PDB entry 1W5C | X-ray diffraction, 3.20 A resolution | chains C and X of the 10 polymer chains in the assembly

# Chain C
Molecule: Photosystem II CP43 protein
From: Thermosynechococcus elongatus
UniProt: Q8DIF8 (Q8DIF8); residues 1-473 here = UniProt positions 1-473
Sequence (473 residues; numbered 1 to 473; the number before each row is that of its first residue):
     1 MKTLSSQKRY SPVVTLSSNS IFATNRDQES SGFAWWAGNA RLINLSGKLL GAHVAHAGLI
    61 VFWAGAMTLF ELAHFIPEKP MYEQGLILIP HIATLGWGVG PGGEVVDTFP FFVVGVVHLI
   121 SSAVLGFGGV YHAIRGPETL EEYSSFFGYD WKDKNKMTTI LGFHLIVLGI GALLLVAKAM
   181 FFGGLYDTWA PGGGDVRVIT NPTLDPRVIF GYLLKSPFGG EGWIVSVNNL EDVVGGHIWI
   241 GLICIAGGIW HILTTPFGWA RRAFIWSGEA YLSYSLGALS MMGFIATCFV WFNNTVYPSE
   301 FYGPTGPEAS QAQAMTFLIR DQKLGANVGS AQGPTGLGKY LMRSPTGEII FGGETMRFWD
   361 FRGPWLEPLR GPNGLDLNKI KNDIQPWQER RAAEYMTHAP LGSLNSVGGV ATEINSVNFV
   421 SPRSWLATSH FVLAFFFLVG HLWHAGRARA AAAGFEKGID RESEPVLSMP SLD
Unresolved in the structure: 1-20, 459-473
Bound ions: chlorophyll a Mg (9 sites), coordinated by Asn39, His53, His56, His118, His237, His251, His430, His441, His444
Residues lining bound ligands:
  - chlorophyll a (CLA), molecule 1: Arg26, Asp27, Trp35, Gly38, Asn39, Arg41, Leu42, Lys48, Leu49, Gly51, Ala52, Ala55, His56, Leu59, Ala133
  - chlorophyll a (CLA), molecule 2: Phe33, Trp36, Ala37, Gly38, Asn39, Ala40, Ile43, Glu269, Leu272, Leu276, Phe436, Phe437, Val439, Gly440, Trp443, His444, Arg447
  - chlorophyll a (CLA), molecule 3: Asn39, Leu42, Ile43, Ala52, His53, His56, Gly268, Glu269, Tyr271, Leu272, Ser275, Leu276, Leu279
  - chlorophyll a (CLA), molecule 4: Leu50, His53, Val54, Ala57, Ser145, Ile160, Phe163, His164, Val167
  - chlorophyll a (CLA), molecule 5: Leu50, Val124, Phe127, Gly128, Tyr131, His132, Pro137, Ser145
  - chlorophyll a (CLA), molecule 6: His56, Leu59, Ile60, Phe437
  - chlorophyll a (CLA), molecule 7: Ile60, Val61, Ala64, Ile92, His118
  - chlorophyll a (CLA), molecule 8: Trp63, His91, Leu279, Ser280, Met282, Gly283, Ala286, Val290, Tyr297, Leu426, His430, Leu433, Ala434, Phe437
  - chlorophyll a (CLA), molecule 9: Trp63, Met67, Phe70, His74, Gly85, Ile87, Asn405, Phe419, Trp425, Leu426, Ser429, His430
  - chlorophyll a (CLA), molecule 10: Thr94, Leu95, Leu168, Gly171, Ala172, Leu175, Val233, His237, Ile240, Phe289, Val296, Tyr297
  - chlorophyll a (CLA), molecule 11: Lys154, Met157, Thr158, Ile160, Leu161, His164, Leu168, Ile240, Ile243, Cys244, Pro256, Phe264, Trp266, Tyr271, Tyr274, Ser275, Ala278, Leu279, Met282
  - chlorophyll a (CLA), molecule 12: Leu161, Ile243, Cys244, Gly247, Trp250, His251, Pro256, Phe257, Trp259, Ala260, Phe264
  - chlorophyll a (CLA), molecule 13: Ala263, Phe264, Ile265, Ser273, Tyr274, Gly277, Ala278, Leu438, His441, Leu442, Ala445, Arg449

# Chain X
Molecule: Unassigned subunits
From: Thermosynechococcus elongatus
Sequence (359 residues; each row starts with the number of its first residue; note: 224 numbers in that range are skipped by the numbering (no residue carries them; nothing is unmodelled there); X marks 359 residues of unknown identity (built as UNK)):
     2 XXXXXXXXXX XXXXXXXXXX XXXXXXXXXX XXXXXX
    52 XXXXXXXXXX XXXXXXXXXX XXXXXXXX
   106 XXXXXXXXXX XXXXXXXXXX XXXX
   157 XXXXXXXXXX XXXXXXXXXX XXXXXXXXX
   200 XXXXXXXXXX XXXXXXXXXX XXXXXXXX
   252 XXXXXXXXXX XXXXXXXXXX XXXXXXXXXX
   310 XXXXXXXXXX XXXXXXXXXX XXXXXXXX
   355 XXXXXXXXXX XXXXXXXXXX
   400 XXXXXXXXXX XXXXXXXXXX XXXXXXXXXX XXXXXXXXXX X
   451 XXXXXXXXXX XXXXXXXXXX XXXXX
   501 XXXXXXXXXX XXXXXXXXXX XXXXXXXXXX XXXXXXX
   552 XXXXXXXXXX XXXXXXXXXX XXXXXXXXXX XXX
Residues lining bound ligands: chlorophyll a (CLA): UNK_5, UNK_8, UNK_9, UNK_15

# How chain C and chain X interact
Chain C residues in contact with chain X, 23 residues: Asp27, Gln28, Trp35, Arg41, Leu59, Phe62, Trp63, Ala66, Met67, Phe70, Leu72, Ala73, Phe75, Thr108, Phe112, Ile134, Arg261, Arg262, Ala263, Arg449, Ala452, Ala453, Phe455

# Overview
No residue of chain C is in contact with chain X. Ligands of chain C: 13 copies of chlorophyll a. Chain X
binds chlorophyll a.
Chain C is Photosystem II CP43 protein and chain X is Unassigned subunits, both from Thermosynechococcus
elongatus; the structure, Photosystem II from Thermosynechococcus elongatus, was determined by X-ray
diffraction.
